PDB entry 3M0V | X-ray diffraction, 1.79 A resolution | chains B and C of the 4 polymer chains in the assembly

== Chain B (and C) ==
Protein: L-rhamnose isomerase
From: Pseudomonas stutzeri
Notes: EC 5.3.1.14; chain C of this document is another copy of the same molecule, construct and numbering; everything in this record applies to it too
UniProt: Q75WH8 (Q75WH8_PSEST); numbering as in UniProt (aligned over 1-430)
Chain sequence (438 residues; numbered 1 to 438; the number before each row is that of its first residue):
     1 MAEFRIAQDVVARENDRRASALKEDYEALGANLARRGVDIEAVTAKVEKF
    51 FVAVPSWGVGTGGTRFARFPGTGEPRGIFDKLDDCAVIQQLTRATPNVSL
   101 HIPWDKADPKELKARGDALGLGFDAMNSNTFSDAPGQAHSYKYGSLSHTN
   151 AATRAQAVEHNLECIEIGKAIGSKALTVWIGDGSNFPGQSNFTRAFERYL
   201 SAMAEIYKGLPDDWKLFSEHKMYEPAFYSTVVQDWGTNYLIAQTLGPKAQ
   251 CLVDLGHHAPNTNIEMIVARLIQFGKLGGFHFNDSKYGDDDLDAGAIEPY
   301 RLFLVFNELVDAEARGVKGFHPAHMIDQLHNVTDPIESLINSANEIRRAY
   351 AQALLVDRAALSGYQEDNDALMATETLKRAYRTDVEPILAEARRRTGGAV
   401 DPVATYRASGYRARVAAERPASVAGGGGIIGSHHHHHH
Unresolved in the structure: 1-3, 425-438 (chain C: 1-2, 436-438)
Differences from the reference sequence: engineered mutation Asn150 (Asp in Q75WH8), Leu329 (Ser in Q75WH8); expression tag (431-438)
Ion coordination: Mn2+ site 1: Glu219, Asp254, His281, Asp327 (together with L-rhamnose); Mn2+ site 2: His257, Asp289 (together with L-rhamnose)
Residues lining bound ligands: L-rhamnose (RNS): Trp57, His101, Trp104, Phe131, Trp179, Glu219, Lys221, Asp254, His257, His281, Asp289, Asp327

== How chain B and chain C interact ==
Residue-residue contacts (52):
  Glu24(B) - Arg35(C)
  Asp25(B) - Asn32(C)  hydrogen bond
  Asp25(B) - Arg35(C)  salt bridge
  Asn32(B) - Asp25(C)  hydrogen bond
  Arg35(B) - Glu24(C)
  Arg35(B) - Asp25(C)  salt bridge
  Pro260(B) - Asn261(C)
  Asn261(B) - Pro260(C)
  Asn261(B) - Lys286(C)
  Asn261(B) - Tyr287(C)
  Thr262(B) - Lys286(C)  hydrogen bond (backbone-side chain)
  Asn263(B) - Lys286(C)
  Asn263(B) - Tyr287(C)
  Lys286(B) - Asn261(C)
  Lys286(B) - Thr262(C)  hydrogen bond (side chain-backbone)
  Lys286(B) - Asn263(C)
  Tyr287(B) - Asn261(C)  hydrogen bond (backbone-side chain)
  Tyr287(B) - Asn263(C)
  Gly295(B) - Lys378(C)  hydrogen bond (backbone-side chain)
  Ala296(B) - Tyr300(C)
  Ile297(B) - Tyr300(C)
  Glu298(B) - Glu298(C)
  Pro299(B) - Tyr300(C)
  Pro299(B) - Tyr381(C)  hydrophobic
  Tyr300(B) - Ala296(C)
  Tyr300(B) - Ile297(C)
  Tyr300(B) - Pro299(C)
  Val332(B) - Ala370(C)
  Thr333(B) - Ala370(C)
  Thr333(B) - Leu371(C)
  Glu337(B) - Leu371(C)
  Ser338(B) - Leu371(C)
  Asn341(B) - Leu371(C)
  Glu345(B) - Lys378(C)  salt bridge
  Arg348(B) - Arg382(C)
  Asp369(B) - Arg407(C)  salt bridge
  Leu371(B) - Glu337(C)
  Leu371(B) - Ser338(C)
  Leu371(B) - Asn341(C)
  Leu371(B) - Val403(C)  hydrophobic
  Met372(B) - Arg407(C)
  Lys378(B) - Gly295(C)  hydrogen bond (side chain-backbone)
  Lys378(B) - Glu345(C)  salt bridge
  Tyr381(B) - Pro299(C)  hydrophobic
  Tyr381(B) - Tyr381(C)  hydrogen bond
  Arg382(B) - Arg348(C)
  Arg382(B) - Asp384(C)
  Asp384(B) - Arg382(C)
  Asp401(B) - Arg379(C)  salt bridge
  Val403(B) - Leu371(C)  hydrophobic
  Arg407(B) - Asp369(C)  salt bridge
  Arg407(B) - Met372(C)
Other interface residues (no listed pair), chain B (37 interface residues in all): Ala21, Ala28, Ala370, Arg379
Other interface residues (no listed pair), chain C (39 interface residues in all): Ala21, Ala28, Asp293, Val332, Thr333, Glu375, Asp401

== In short ==
37 residues of chain B face 39 of chain C across their interface; the contacts include 8 hydrogen bonds and 7
salt bridges. Among the polar pairs are Asp25(B)-Arg35(C), Glu345(B)-Lys378(C) and Asp369(B)-Arg407(C).
Ligands of chain B: L-rhamnose.
Chain B and chain C are both L-rhamnose isomerase (Pseudomonas stutzeri); the structure, Crystal structure of
Pseudomonas stutzeri L-rhamnose isomerase mutant S329L in complex with L-rhamnose, was determined by X-ray
diffraction together with 3M0H, 3M0L, 3M0M, 3M0X and 3M0Y from the same study.
